7R7W - chains A and B of the 3 polymer chains in the assembly; structure by X-ray diffraction, 1.17 A resolution.

# Chain A
Molecule: MHC class I antigen
Source organism: Homo sapiens
UniProt: S6BVK3 (S6BVK3_HUMAN); residues 1-276 here correspond to UniProt positions 25-300 (UniProt number = residue number + 24)
Amino-acid sequence (278 residues; row label = number of the first residue in the row):
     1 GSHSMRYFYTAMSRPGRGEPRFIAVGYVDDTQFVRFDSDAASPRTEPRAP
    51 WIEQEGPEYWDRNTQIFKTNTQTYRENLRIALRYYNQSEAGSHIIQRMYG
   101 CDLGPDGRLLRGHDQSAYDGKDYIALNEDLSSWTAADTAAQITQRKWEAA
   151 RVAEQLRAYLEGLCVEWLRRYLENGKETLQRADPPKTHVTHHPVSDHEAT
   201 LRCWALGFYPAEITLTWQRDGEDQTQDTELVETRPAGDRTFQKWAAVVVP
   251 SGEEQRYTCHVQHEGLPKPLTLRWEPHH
Disordered / not traced: 277-278
Construct notes: expression tag (277-278)
Cystine bridges: C101-C164, C203-C259
From the paper describing this entry:
  - contacts within the chain: I66-N70
  - mutagenesis - N70S (Tm change 10 degC): increased stability in response to QW9S3T

# Chain B
Molecule: Beta-2-microglobulin
Source organism: Homo sapiens
UniProt: P61769 (B2MG_HUMAN); residues 1-99 here correspond to UniProt positions 21-119 (UniProt number = residue number + 20)
Amino-acid sequence (100 residues; each row starts with the number of its first residue; numbering starts at 0):
     0 MIQRTPKIQVYSRHPAENGKSNFLNCYVSGFHPSDIEVDLLKNGERIEKV
    50 EHSDLSFSKDWSFYLLYYTEFTPTEKDEYACRVNHVTLSQPKIVKWDRDM
Construct notes: initiating methionine (0)
Cystine bridges: C25-C80
UniProt features mapped onto this chain:
  - modified residue: Q2 (Pyrrolidone carboxylic acid)
  - glycosylation: I1 (N-linked (Glc) (glycation) isoleucine), K19 (N-linked (Glc) (glycation) lysine), K41 (N-linked (Glc) (glycation) lysine), K48 (N-linked (Glc) (glycation) lysine), K58 (N-linked (Glc) (glycation) lysine), K91 (N-linked (Glc) (glycation) lysine), K94 (N-linked (Glc) (glycation) lysine)

# Interface between chain A and chain B
Residue-residue contacts (62):
  F8(A) - S55(B)
  F8(A) - F56(B)  hydrophobic
  Y9(A) - F56(B)
  T10(A) - F56(B)
  T10(A) - F62(B)
  M12(A) - S33(B)
  M12(A) - D34(B)
  R17(A) - D34(B)  salt bridge
  I23(A) - L54(B)
  V25(A) - D53(B)
  V25(A) - L54(B)
  V25(A) - S55(B)
  Y27(A) - S55(B)
  Y27(A) - Y63(B)  hydrogen bond
  Q32(A) - D53(B)  hydrogen bond
  R35(A) - D53(B)  salt bridge
  R48(A) - D53(B)  salt bridge
  H93(A) - M0(B)
  I94(A) - P32(B)  hydrophobic
  I94(A) - S33(B)
  Q96(A) - H31(B)  hydrogen bond
  Q96(A) - F56(B)
  Q96(A) - W60(B)  hydrogen bond (side chain-backbone)
  Q96(A) - F62(B)
  R97(A) - F56(B)
  M98(A) - F56(B)  hydrophobic
  M98(A) - K58(B)
  M98(A) - W60(B)  hydrophobic
  Q115(A) - W60(B)
  S116(A) - W60(B)
  A117(A) - W60(B)  hydrophobic
  D119(A) - M0(B)
  D119(A) - H31(B)
  G120(A) - R3(B)  hydrogen bond (backbone-side chain)
  G120(A) - H31(B)
  G120(A) - W60(B)
  D122(A) - W60(B)  hydrogen bond
  H192(A) - D98(B)  salt bridge
  R202(A) - D98(B)  hydrogen bond (side chain-backbone)
  R202(A) - M99(B)
  W204(A) - D98(B)
  W204(A) - M99(B)
  V231(A) - Q8(B)
  E232(A) - K6(B)  salt bridge
  E232(A) - Q8(B)  hydrogen bond (backbone-side chain)
  E232(A) - Y26(B)  hydrogen bond
  E232(A) - S28(B)  hydrogen bond
  T233(A) - Y26(B)
  R234(A) - Q8(B)  hydrogen bond
  R234(A) - Y10(B)
  R234(A) - M99(B)  hydrogen bond (side chain-backbone)
  P235(A) - Y10(B)  hydrogen bond (backbone-side chain)
  P235(A) - N24(B)
  P235(A) - Y26(B)
  A236(A) - R12(B)  hydrogen bond (backbone-side chain)
  A236(A) - N24(B)  hydrogen bond (backbone-side chain)
  G237(A) - R12(B)  hydrogen bond (backbone-side chain)
  D238(A) - R12(B)
  Q242(A) - Y10(B)
  Q242(A) - S11(B)  hydrogen bond (side chain-backbone)
  Q242(A) - R12(B)  hydrogen bond (side chain-backbone)
  W244(A) - M99(B)  hydrogen bond (side chain-backbone)
Other interface residues (no listed pair), chain A (38 interface residues in all): R21, K121, L206
Other interface residues (no listed pair), chain B (29 interface residues in all): H13, P14, S57, D59, L65

# Overview
38 residues of chain A and 29 residues of chain B are in contact; the contacts include 19 hydrogen bonds and 5
salt bridges. Among the polar pairs are R17(A)-D34(B), R35(A)-D53(B) and R48(A)-D53(B). The paper reports that
N70S of chain A increases stability in response to QW9S3T; contacts within the chain involving N70(A) and
I66(A).
Here chain A is MHC class I antigen and chain B is Beta-2-microglobulin, both from Homo sapiens. Entry 7R7W
(Crystal structure of HLA-B*5301 complex with an HIV-1 Gag-derived epitope QW9 S3T variant) was determined by
X-ray diffraction (same publication as 7R7V, 7R7X, 7R7Y, 7R7Z and 7R80).
